Entry 6S6B (electron microscopy, 2.75 A resolution); this record covers chains I and J of the 38 polymer chains in the assembly.

Chain I:
Protein: CRISPR-associated RAMP protein, Cmr6 family
Organism: Sulfolobus islandicus (strain REY15A)
UniProtKB: F0NDX3 (F0NDX3_SULIR); residues 1-283 here = UniProt positions 1-283
Chain sequence (296 residues; each row starts with the number of its first residue):
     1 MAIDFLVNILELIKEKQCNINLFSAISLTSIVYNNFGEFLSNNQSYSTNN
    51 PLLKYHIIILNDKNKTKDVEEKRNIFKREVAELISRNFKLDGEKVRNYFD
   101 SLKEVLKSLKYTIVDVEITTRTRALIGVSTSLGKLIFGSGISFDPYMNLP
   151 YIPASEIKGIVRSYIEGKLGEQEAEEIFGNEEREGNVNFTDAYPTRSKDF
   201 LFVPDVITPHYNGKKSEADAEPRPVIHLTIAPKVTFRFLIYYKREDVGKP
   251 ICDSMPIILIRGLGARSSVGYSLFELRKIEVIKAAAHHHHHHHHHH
Unresolved in the structure: 1, 286-296
Sequence notes: expression tag (284-296)

Chain J:
Protein: Cmr1
Organism: Sulfolobus islandicus REY15A
Chain sequence (476 residues; row label = number of the first residue in the row):
     1 MEELLMSLKLKALYPLTGGYNRHSINPFYEELVRPTEIKGLWRWWNRVLF
    51 NTLAYSTKGKLYTYESIDRLFEDVFGSENKKSAVRLEVITDEGNDNRFEL
   101 SYVELDKVIDCLRNYKRKVSLDFIDNTLIAEIEGSTKIPISFKSNLDIDK
   151 IIKDLVHNNKLLSFELLGFKSVEIDATKISDKKILKEILRDLITNYLEYF
   201 NIKQEVTFTLNIYLDKSREHKQNFEDKLKFALYSLLVFILLGGIGRKTSR
   251 GFGSLSIIDVKCYDNSICKKIEDLAKNFLKISSGNELKSKIESILDCIKN
   301 SCIDTLYIENNILSEIDPKKNVVYFINSDLFEVKRINDKEKVLANIYKAV
   351 SSEGCCIKSIITDKYVRKSFLIAFGGYRKVEKDKGLDIGFIKNYLCETCE
   401 TVSSFNIVDFLLSEGSFMSDYILQYEHRNSLLRFKLISDNSNNSYLIGYI
   451 LHSSYFKKIDIKYVRCILEKLTYCVI
Unresolved in the structure: 1
Disulfides: Cys262-Cys268, Cys356-Cys474, Cys396-Cys399

How chain I and chain J interact:
Pairs across the interface (78; chain I residue first):
  Thr48(I) with Asp181(J); Lys183(J); Ile184(J)
  Asn50(I) with Ile184(J)
  Lys54(I) with Ile188(J)
  Ile57(I) with Ile174(J), hydrophobic; Asp175(J), hydrogen bond (backbone-backbone); Ile184(J), hydrophobic; Leu185(J), hydrophobic; Ile188(J), hydrophobic
  Ile58(I) with Val172(J), hydrophobic
  Ile59(I) with Glu173(J)
  Arg78(I) with Tyr20(J); Asn195(J)
  Glu82(I) with Tyr20(J), hydrogen bond; Phe28(J)
  Ser85(I) with Phe28(J)
  Arg86(I) with Phe28(J)
  Arg121(I) with Glu87(J), salt bridge
  Arg123(I) with Tyr29(J); Glu31(J), salt bridge; Arg34(J)
  Asp199(I) with Arg97(J), salt bridge
  Phe200(I) with Pro27(J); Phe28(J), hydrophobic; Arg97(J)
  Val203(I) with Phe28(J), hydrophobic; Tyr29(J), hydrophobic
  Pro204(I) with Tyr20(J), hydrophobic; Phe28(J); Tyr29(J), hydrogen bond (backbone-side chain)
  Asp205(I) with Tyr20(J); Tyr29(J); Arg34(J), salt bridge
  Val206(I) with Gly19(J); Tyr20(J); Arg34(J), hydrogen bond (backbone-side chain)
  Ile207(I) with Thr36(J)
  His210(I) with His427(J)
  Tyr211(I) with Trp44(J), hydrogen bond; Arg47(J); Asn429(J), hydrogen bond
  Asn212(I) with Glu78(J)
  Lys214(I) with Tyr64(J); Glu65(J), hydrogen bond (backbone-backbone)
  Lys215(I) with Thr63(J); Tyr64(J), hydrogen bond (backbone-backbone); Glu65(J), salt bridge
  Ser216(I) with Tyr64(J); Asn321(J); Val322(J), hydrogen bond (side chain-backbone)
  Glu217(I) with Trp44(J), hydrogen bond; Tyr64(J), hydrogen bond; Val322(J), hydrogen bond (backbone-backbone)
  Ala218(I) with Phe417(J), hydrophobic; Tyr421(J), hydrophobic; Tyr425(J), hydrogen bond (backbone-side chain)
  Asp219(I) with Tyr425(J)
  Ala220(I) with Tyr425(J), hydrogen bond (backbone-side chain); His427(J)
  Glu221(I) with Tyr425(J); His427(J)
  Pro222(I) with His427(J)
  Ile226(I) with Tyr20(J)
  Arg261(I) with Glu2(J), salt bridge
  Ser267(I) with Arg85(J)
  Ser268(I) with Lys81(J); Ser82(J); Arg85(J); Leu86(J), hydrogen bond (backbone-backbone)
  Val269(I) with Pro35(J); Thr36(J); Lys39(J); Leu86(J)
  Gly270(I) with Leu86(J)
  Tyr271(I) with Arg34(J); Thr36(J), hydrogen bond
  Leu273(I) with Arg85(J)
Interface residues without a listed pair, chain I (42 interface residues in all): Leu53, His56, Lys233
Interface residues without a listed pair, chain J (47 interface residues in all): Asn21, Val84, Asp95, Ile179, Lys320, Val323, Tyr324

Summary:
The interface between chain I and chain J involves 42 residues on one side and 47 on the other; the contacts
include 16 hydrogen bonds and 6 salt bridges. Among the polar pairs are Arg121(I)-Glu87(J), Arg123(I)-Glu31(J)
and Asp199(I)-Arg97(J).
Chain I is CRISPR-associated RAMP protein, Cmr6 family (Sulfolobus islandicus (strain REY15A)) and chain J is
Cmr1 (Sulfolobus islandicus REY15A); the structure, Type III-B Cmr-beta Cryo-EM structure of the Apo state,
was determined by electron microscopy, deposited together with 6S8B, 6S8E, 6S91, 6SH8, 6SHB and 6SIC.
